1AGE - chains A and C of the 3 polymer chains in the assembly; structure by X-ray diffraction, 2.30 A resolution.

Chain A:
Name: B*0801
Source organism: Homo sapiens
Notes: fragment: extracellular
Reference sequence: P30460 (1B08_HUMAN); residues 1-276 here correspond to UniProt positions 25-300 (UniProt number = residue number + 24)
Sequence (276 residues; each row starts with the number of its first residue):
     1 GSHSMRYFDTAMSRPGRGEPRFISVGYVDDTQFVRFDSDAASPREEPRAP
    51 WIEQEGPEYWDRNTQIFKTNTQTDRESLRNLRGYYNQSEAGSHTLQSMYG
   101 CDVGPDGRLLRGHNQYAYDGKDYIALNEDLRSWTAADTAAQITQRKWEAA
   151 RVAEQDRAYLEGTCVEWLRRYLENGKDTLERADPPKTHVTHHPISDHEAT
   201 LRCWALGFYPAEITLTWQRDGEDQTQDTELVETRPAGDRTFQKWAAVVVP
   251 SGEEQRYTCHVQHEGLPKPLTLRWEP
Cystine bridges: C101-C164, C203-C259

Chain C:
Name: HIV-1 gag peptide (GGKKKYRL - 7R mutation)
Source organism: Human immunodeficiency virus 1
Notes: fragment: extracellular
Sequence (8 residues; numbered 1 to 8; the number before each row is that of its first residue):
     1 GGKKKYRL

Chain A / chain C interface:
Contacting residue pairs - 41 pairs, chain A then chain C:
  Y7(A) - G1(C)  hydrogen bond (side chain-backbone)
  Y7(A) - G2(C)
  D9(A) - K5(C)  salt bridge
  N63(A) - G1(C)
  N63(A) - G2(C)  hydrogen bond (side chain-backbone)
  I66(A) - G2(C)
  I66(A) - K3(C)
  F67(A) - G2(C)
  N70(A) - K3(C)  hydrogen bond (side chain-backbone)
  N70(A) - K5(C)  hydrogen bond (side chain-backbone)
  T73(A) - K5(C)
  T73(A) - Y6(C)
  T73(A) - R7(C)
  D74(A) - K5(C)  salt bridge
  E76(A) - R7(C)  salt bridge
  S77(A) - R7(C)
  S77(A) - L8(C)  hydrogen bond (side chain-backbone)
  N80(A) - R7(C)
  N80(A) - L8(C)
  L81(A) - L8(C)  hydrophobic
  Y84(A) - L8(C)  hydrogen bond (side chain-backbone)
  L95(A) - L8(C)  hydrophobic
  S97(A) - K5(C)  hydrogen bond
  Y99(A) - G2(C)
  Y99(A) - K3(C)  hydrogen bond (side chain-backbone)
  N114(A) - K3(C)
  Y116(A) - K5(C)
  Y116(A) - L8(C)  hydrophobic
  Y123(A) - L8(C)  hydrophobic
  T143(A) - L8(C)  hydrogen bond (side chain-backbone)
  W147(A) - Y6(C)
  W147(A) - R7(C)  hydrogen bond (side chain-backbone)
  W147(A) - L8(C)  hydrophobic
  V152(A) - Y6(C)  hydrophobic
  Q155(A) - Y6(C)
  D156(A) - K3(C)  salt bridge
  Y159(A) - G1(C)  hydrogen bond (side chain-backbone)
  Y159(A) - G2(C)
  Y159(A) - K3(C)
  W167(A) - G1(C)
  Y171(A) - G1(C)  hydrogen bond (side chain-backbone)
Interface residues without a listed pair, chain A (31 interface residues in all): M5, F22, Y59, K146
Interface residues without a listed pair, chain C (8 interface residues in all): K4

Overview:
31 residues of chain A and 8 residues of chain C are in contact; the contacts include 12 hydrogen bonds and 4
salt bridges. Polar contacts include D9(A)-K5(C), D74(A)-K5(C) and E76(A)-R7(C).
Chain A is B*0801 (Homo sapiens) and chain C is HIV-1 gag peptide (GGKKKYRL - 7R mutation) (Human
immunodeficiency virus 1); the structure, Antagonist HIV-1 gag peptides induce structural changes in HLA
B8-HIV-1 gag peptide (GGKKKYRL-7R mutation), was determined by X-ray diffraction (same publication as 1AGB,
1AGC, 1AGD and 1AGF).
